Entry 6BAK (X-ray diffraction, 1.92 A resolution); this record covers chain A.

Chain A:
Molecule: Photoreceptor-histidine kinase BphP
Source organism: Stigmatella aurantiaca DW4/3-1
Notes: fragment: Phytochrome chromophore binding domain
Reference sequence: Q097N3 (Q097N3_STIAD); residue numbers follow UniProt; this construct covers 16-318
Amino-acid sequence (303 residues; numbered 16 to 318; the number before each row is that of its first residue):
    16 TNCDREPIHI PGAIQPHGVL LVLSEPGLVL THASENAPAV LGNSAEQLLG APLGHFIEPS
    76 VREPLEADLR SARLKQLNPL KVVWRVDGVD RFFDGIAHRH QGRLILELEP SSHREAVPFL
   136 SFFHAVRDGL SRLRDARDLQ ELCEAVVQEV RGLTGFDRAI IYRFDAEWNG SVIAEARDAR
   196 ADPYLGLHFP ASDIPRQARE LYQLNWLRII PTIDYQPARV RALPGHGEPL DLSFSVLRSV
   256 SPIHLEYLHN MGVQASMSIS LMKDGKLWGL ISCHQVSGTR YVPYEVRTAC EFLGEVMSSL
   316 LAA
Sequence notes: engineered mutation His289 (Thr in Q097N3)
Glycans and other covalent adducts: Bilirubin IX alpha (BLR) linked to Cys18
Small-molecule neighbours: Bilirubin IX alpha (BLR; 3-[5-[(Z)-(4-ethenyl-3-methyl-5-oxidanylidene-pyrrol-2-ylidene)methyl]-2-[[5-[(Z)-(3-ethenyl-4-methyl-5-oxidanylidene-pyrrol-2-ylidene)methyl]-3-(3-hydroxy-3-oxopropyl)-4-methyl-1H-pyrrol-2-yl]methyl]-4-methyl-1H-pyrrol-3-yl]propanoic acid): Glu21, Ile23, Ile175, Tyr177, Val187, Tyr199, Phe204, Ser207, Asp208, Ile209, Pro210, Ala213, Tyr217, Arg223, Ile225, Arg253, Val255, Ser256, Ile258, His259, Tyr262, Leu263, Met266, Ser271, Met272, Ser273, Leu285, Ser287, His289
What the authors report for this chain:
  - binding site for Bilirubin IX alpha: Ser287, His289

Summary:
Covalently linked Bilirubin IX alpha: at Cys18. From the paper: a binding site for Bilirubin IX alpha at
Ser287 and His289.
Chain A is Photoreceptor-histidine kinase BphP (Stigmatella aurantiaca DW4/3-1); the structure, The structure
of the Stigmatella aurantiaca phytochrome chromophore binding domain T289H mutant, was determined by X-ray
diffraction (same publication as 6BAF, 6BAO, 6BAP and 6BAY).
